7AOD - chains O and W of the 24 polymer chains in the assembly; structure by electron microscopy, 4.50 A resolution (low resolution: residue-level contacts below are approximate; hydrogen-bond / salt-bridge calls are withheld).

== Chain O ==
Name: DNA-directed RNA polymerases I and III subunit RPAC1
Organism: Schizosaccharomyces pombe (strain 972 / ATCC 24843)
UniProtKB: O94616 (RPAC1_SCHPO); numbering as in UniProt (aligned over 1-348)
Chain sequence (348 residues; each row starts with the number of its first residue):
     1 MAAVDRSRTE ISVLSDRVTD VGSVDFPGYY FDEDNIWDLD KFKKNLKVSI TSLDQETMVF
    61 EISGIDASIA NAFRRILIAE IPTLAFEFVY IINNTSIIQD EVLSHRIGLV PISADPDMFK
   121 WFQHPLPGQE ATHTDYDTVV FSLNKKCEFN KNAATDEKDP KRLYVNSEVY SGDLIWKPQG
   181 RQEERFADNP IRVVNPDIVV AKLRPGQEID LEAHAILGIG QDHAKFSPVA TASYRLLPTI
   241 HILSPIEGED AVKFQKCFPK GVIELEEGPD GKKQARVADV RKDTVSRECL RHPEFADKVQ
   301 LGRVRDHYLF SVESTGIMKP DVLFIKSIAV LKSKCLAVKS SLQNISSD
Not modelled in the structure: 1-28, 346-348

== Chain W ==
Name: DNA-directed RNA polymerases I and III subunit RPAC2
Organism: Schizosaccharomyces pombe (strain 972 / ATCC 24843)
UniProtKB: Q09177 (RPAC2_SCHPO); residue numbers follow UniProt; this construct covers 1-125
Chain sequence (125 residues; each row starts with the number of its first residue):
     1 MAAMTDVTDP SSVAMESATE KIIILPGHSA DLTSVTFQIQ KEDHTLGNSL RYVIMKNPEV
    61 EFCGYSIPHP SEAKMNFRIQ TAPSTTAVDV LRKGLDDLID LCDAVTEKFT EQLPRDTSTT
   121 MEVDG
Not modelled in the structure: 1-19, 115-125

== Chain O / chain W interface ==
Residue-residue contacts - 62 pairs, chain O then chain W:
  Tyr29(O) with Pro58(W); Glu59(W); Glu61(W)
  Phe31(O) with Met55(W); Lys56(W); Asn57(W); Pro58(W)
  Asn35(O) with Met55(W); Lys56(W)
  Ile36(O) with Lys56(W); Pro58(W)
  Trp37(O) with Lys56(W); Asp97(W); Leu101(W)
  Leu39(O) with Asp100(W); Leu101(W); Ala104(W)
  Phe42(O) with Leu101(W); Ala104(W); Val105(W)
  Lys43(O) with Ala104(W); Glu107(W); Lys108(W)
  Leu46(O) with Val105(W); Lys108(W)
  Lys47(O) with Lys108(W)
  Val48(O) with Phe109(W); Gln112(W)
  Ile50(O) with Phe109(W); Leu113(W)
  Met58(O) with Phe109(W)
  Asp66(O) with Tyr52(W)
  Ser68(O) with Asn48(W); Ser49(W)
  Ile69(O) with Ser49(W); Tyr52(W); Leu101(W)
  Ala72(O) with Thr45(W)
  Arg75(O) with Asp43(W); His44(W); Thr45(W)
  Ile328(O) with Cys102(W); Val105(W); Thr106(W)
  Leu331(O) with Cys102(W)
  Lys334(O) with Glu42(W); Thr45(W); Leu46(W)
  Cys335(O) with Leu95(W); Leu98(W); Ile99(W)
  Val338(O) with Lys21(W); Ile22(W)
  Lys339(O) with Arg92(W); Leu95(W)
  Ser341(O) with Lys21(W); Ile22(W)
  Leu342(O) with Ile22(W); Val88(W); Leu91(W); Arg92(W)
  Ile345(O) with Ile24(W)
Interface residues without a listed pair, chain O (33 interface residues in all): Ile76, Phe324, Ile325, Lys332, Ala337, Gln343
Interface residues without a listed pair, chain W (38 interface residues in all): Ile39, Val60, Ala82

== Overview ==
Chain O and chain W form an interface of 33 and 38 residues respectively.
Chain O is DNA-directed RNA polymerases I and III subunit RPAC1 and chain W is DNA-directed RNA polymerases I
and III subunit RPAC2, both from Schizosaccharomyces pombe (strain 972 / ATCC 24843); the structure,
Schizosaccharomyces pombe RNA polymerase I (dimer), was determined by electron microscopy (same publication as
7AOC and 7AOE).
